PDB entry 4CKI | X-ray diffraction, 2.12 A resolution | chain A

Chain A:
Name: Proto-oncogene tyrosine-protein kinase receptor ret
Organism: Homo sapiens
Notes: EC 2.7.10.1
UniProtKB: P07949 (RET_HUMAN); residue numbers follow UniProt; this construct covers 705-1013
Sequence (314 residues; row label = number of the first residue in the row):
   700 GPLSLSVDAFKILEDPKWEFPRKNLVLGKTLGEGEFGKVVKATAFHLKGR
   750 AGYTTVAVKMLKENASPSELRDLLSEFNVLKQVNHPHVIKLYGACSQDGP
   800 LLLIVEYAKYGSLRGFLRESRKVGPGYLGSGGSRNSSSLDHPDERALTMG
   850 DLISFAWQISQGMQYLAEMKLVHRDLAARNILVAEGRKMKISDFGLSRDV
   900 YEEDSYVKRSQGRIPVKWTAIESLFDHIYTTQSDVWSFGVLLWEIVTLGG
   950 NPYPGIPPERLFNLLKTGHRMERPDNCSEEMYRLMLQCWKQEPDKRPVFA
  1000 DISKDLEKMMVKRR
Not modelled in the structure: 823-841
Construct notes: expression tag (700-704); engineered mutation Thr918 (Met in P07949)
Modified positions: Tyr900 (o-phosphotyrosine; PTR); Tyr905 (o-phosphotyrosine; PTR)
Ligand contacts: adenosine (ADN): Leu730, Gly731, Glu732, Gly733, Val738, Ala756, Lys758, Ile788, Val804, Glu805, Tyr806, Ala807, Gly810, Ser811, Leu881, Ser891, Asp892
UniProt features mapped onto this chain:
  - active site: Asp874 (Proton acceptor)
  - binding site (ATP): Leu730 to Val738, Lys758
  - binding site (semaxanib): Glu805 to Ala807
  - site: Asp707, Ala708 (Cleavage), Leu712, Glu713 (Breakpoint for translocation to form PCM1-RET)
  - modified residue (Phosphotyrosine): Tyr806, Tyr809, Tyr826, Tyr900, Tyr905, Tyr981
  - natural variant: Leu730 (L730I: Confers resistance to vandetanib, lenvatinib, cabozantinib and nintedanib inhibitors; L730V: Confers resistance to vandetanib, cabozantinib and nintedanib inhibitors), Glu732 (E732K: Confers resistance to cabozantinib inhibitor), Val738 (V738A: Confers resistance to vandetanib, lenvatinib, cabozantinib and nintedanib inhibitors), Glu762 (E762Q: In HSCR1), Ser765 (S765P: In HSCR1), Ser767 (S767R: In HSCR1), Glu768 (E768D: In MTC), Val778 (V778I: In a patient with renal agenesis; uncertain significance), Asn783 (N783S: In HSCR1), Leu790 (L790F: In MEN2A and MTC), Tyr791 (Y791F: In HSCR1, pheochromocytoma, MTC and MEN2A), Val804 (V804L: In MTC; V804M: In MTC), 24 further natural variant entries in UniProt
  - mutagenesis: Asp707 (D707N: Impaired cleavage by caspase-3 and loss of induced cell death), Glu734 (E734A: Enhanced protein autophosphorylation due to enhanced substrate presentation in trans), Lys758 (K758R/M: Loss of kinase activity. No effect on interaction with and dissociation from CBLC and CD2AP), Arg912 (R912A: Enhanced protein autophosphorylation due to enhanced substrate presentation in trans), Ile913 (I913A: Enhanced protein autophosphorylation due to enhanced substrate presentation in trans)
What the authors report for this chain:
  - post-translational modification sites: Tyr900, Tyr905
  - contacts within the chain: Glu734-Arg912 (hydrogen bond), Asp771-Arg912 (hydrogen bond), Ile913-Thr918 (water-mediated contact), Pro914-Thr918 (hydrogen bond)
  - mutagenesis - E734A, R912A, I913A: unchanged catalytic activity
  - mutagenesis - K758M: abolished catalytic activity
  - disease-associated variants - V804M: increased catalytic activity
  - mutagenesis - Y905F: decreased catalytic activity
  - mutagenesis - V804M: unchanged catalytic activity on ATP

Overview:
Bound to chain A: adenosine. From UniProt: active-site residue Asp874, 10 ATP-binding residues, 3
semaxanib-binding residues and 6 mutagenesis sites. From the paper: K758M abolishes catalytic activity;
modification sites Tyr900 and Tyr905; 6 substitutions were tested in all.
Chain A is Proto-oncogene tyrosine-protein kinase receptor ret (Homo sapiens); the structure, Crystal
Structure of oncogenic RET tyrosine kinase M918T bound to adenosine, was determined by X-ray diffraction
together with 4CKJ from the same study.
